6H9C - chains P and S of the 32 polymer chains in the assembly; structure by electron microscopy, 3.74 A resolution.

== Chain P ==
Molecule: VP4
From: Haloarcula californiae ATCC 33799
UniProtKB: A0A1C7A3R2 (A0A1C7A3R2_9VIRU); numbering as in UniProt (aligned over 1-232)
Chain sequence (232 residues; row label = number of the first residue in the row):
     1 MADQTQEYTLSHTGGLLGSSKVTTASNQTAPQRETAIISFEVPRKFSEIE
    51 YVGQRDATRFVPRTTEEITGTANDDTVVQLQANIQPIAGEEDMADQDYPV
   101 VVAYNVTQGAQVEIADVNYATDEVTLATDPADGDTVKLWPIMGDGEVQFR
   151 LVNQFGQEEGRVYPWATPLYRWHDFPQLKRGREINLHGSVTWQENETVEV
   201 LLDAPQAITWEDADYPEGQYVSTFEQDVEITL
Not modelled in the structure: 1-3

== Chain S ==
Molecule: VP7
From: Haloarcula californiae ATCC 33799
UniProtKB: A0A1C7A3R1 (A0A1C7A3R1_9VIRU); residues 1-184 here = UniProt positions 1-184
Chain sequence (184 residues; each row starts with the number of its first residue):
     1 MGNIGNLSAEKQISLYDGQPFISEQDVAAGDPNTPALTIEGPDGYVIAVD
    51 AGTPIAPEFRDSNGEKLDPSTRVIVQKCDRQGNPLGDGIIFNDTLGRFNY
   101 NKMRTDPDYMRKTAKSLMVDEREIVKVFVDVPDGANGYDAERSRFTLGDD
   151 TSDFGKAVEIVDHDDLTEGETQAVKSASQRSGGA
Not modelled in the structure: 1-2, 177-184

== Interface between chain P and chain S ==
Residue-residue contacts (9; chain P residue first):
  T9(P) with R97(S), hydrogen bond
  R59(P) with G96(S)
  L178(P) with R97(S); Y109(S), hydrogen bond (backbone-side chain)
  K179(P) with D106(S), salt bridge; D108(S); Y109(S)
  R180(P) with P107(S); D108(S), salt bridge
Other interface residues (no listed pair), chain P (8 interface residues in all): Y8, R182, E183
Other interface residues (no listed pair), chain S (10 interface residues in all): R72, N92, N99, R111

== Overview ==
Chain P and chain S form an interface of 8 and 10 residues respectively, with 2 hydrogen bonds and 2 salt
bridges. Polar contacts include K179(P)-D106(S), R180(P)-D108(S) and T9(P)-R97(S).
Chain P is VP4 and chain S is VP7, both from Haloarcula californiae ATCC 33799; the structure, Cryo-EM
structure of archaeal extremophilic internal membrane-containing Haloarcula californiae icosahedral virus 1
(HCIV-1) at 3.74 Angstroms ..., was determined by electron microscopy (same publication as 6H82).
